Entry 6K1J (X-ray diffraction, 2.85 A resolution); this record covers chains A and I of the 10 polymer chains in the assembly.

# Chain A
Name: Histone H3.1
From: Homo sapiens
Reference sequence: P68431 (H31_HUMAN); residues 0-135 here correspond to UniProt positions 1-136 (UniProt number = residue number + 1)
Amino-acid sequence (139 residues; row label = number of the first residue in the row; numbers below 1 keep their minus sign (Gly-3 is residue -3)):
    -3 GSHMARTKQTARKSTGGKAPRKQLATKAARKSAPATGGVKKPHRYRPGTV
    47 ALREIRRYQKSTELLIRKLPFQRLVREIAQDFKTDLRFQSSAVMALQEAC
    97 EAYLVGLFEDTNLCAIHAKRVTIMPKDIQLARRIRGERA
Disordered / not traced: -3 to 37
Construct notes: expression tag (-3 to -1)
Curated features (UniProtKB/Swiss-Prot):
  - modified residue: Arg2 (Asymmetric dimethylarginine), Thr3 (Phosphothreonine), Lys4 (Allysine), Gln5 (5-glutamyl dopamine), Thr6 (Phosphothreonine), Arg8 (Citrulline), Lys9 (N6,N6,N6-trimethyllysine), Ser10 (ADP-ribosylserine), Thr11 (Phosphothreonine), Lys14 (N6-(2-hydroxyisobutyryl)lysine), Arg17 (Asymmetric dimethylarginine), Lys18 (N6-(2-hydroxyisobutyryl)lysine), Lys23 (N6-(2-hydroxyisobutyryl)lysine), Arg26 (Citrulline), Lys27 (N6,N6,N6-trimethyllysine), Ser28 (ADP-ribosylserine), Lys36 (N6,N6,N6-trimethyllysine), Lys37 (N6-methyllysine), Tyr41 (Phosphotyrosine), Lys56 (N6,N6,N6-trimethyllysine) and 8 more in UniProt
  - lipidation: Lys18 (N6-decanoyllysine)

# Chain I
Molecule: 145-nt DNA strand
From: Homo sapiens
Sequence (145 nucleotides; row label = number of the first residue in the row; numbers below 1 keep their minus sign (DA-72 is residue -72)):
   -72 ATCAATATCCACCTGCAGATACTACCAAAAGTGTATTTGGAAACTGCTCC
   -22 ATCAAAAGGCATGTTCAGCTGAATCAGCTGAACATGCCTTTTGATGGAGC
    28 AGTTTCCAAATACACTTTTGGTAGTATCTGCAGGTGGATATTGAT
Ion coordination: Mn2+ site 1: DG-34, DG-33; Mn2+ site 2 near DG47 (its only coordinating residue here); Mn2+ site 3 near DG60 (its only coordinating residue here)

# How chain A and chain I interact
Contacting residue pairs - 27 pairs, chain A then chain I:
  Arg40(A) with DT-8(I), base contact; DG70(I), sugar contact; DA71(I), phosphate contact
  Tyr41(A) with DT69(I), phosphate contact; DG70(I), phosphate contact
  Arg42(A) with DG-5(I), salt bridge to the phosphate; DG70(I), hydrogen bond to the phosphate; DA71(I), salt bridge to the phosphate
  Pro43(A) with DA-6(I), phosphate contact; DG-5(I), sugar contact
  Thr45(A) with DG70(I), hydrogen bond to the phosphate
  Arg63(A) with DG-14(I), hydrogen bond to the phosphate; DC-13(I), salt bridge to the phosphate
  Arg72(A) with DA-22(I), salt bridge to the phosphate
  Arg83(A) with DC-23(I), phosphate contact; DA-22(I), hydrogen bond to the sugar
  Phe84(A) with DA-22(I), hydrogen bond to the phosphate
  Gln85(A) with DC-23(I), phosphate contact
  Ser86(A) with DC-23(I), hydrogen bond to the phosphate
  Arg116(A) with DT-3(I), phosphate contact; DG-2(I), phosphate contact
  Val117(A) with DC-4(I), phosphate contact; DT-3(I), hydrogen bond to the phosphate
  Thr118(A) with DC-4(I), hydrogen bond to the phosphate; DT-3(I), hydrogen bond to the phosphate
  Met120(A) with DT-3(I), phosphate contact; DG-2(I), phosphate contact
Also at the interface, not in a pair above, chain A (17 interface residues in all): His39, Lys115

# Overview
17 residues of chain A face 13 of chain I across their interface; the contacts include 9 hydrogen bonds and 4
salt bridges. Polar contacts include Arg83(A)-DA-22(I), Arg42(A)-DG70(I) and Thr45(A)-DG70(I). DG-34(I) and
DG-33(I) form the Mn2+ site 1.
Chain A is Histone H3.1 and chain I is a 145-nt DNA strand, both from Homo sapiens; the structure, Human
nucleosome core particle with H2A.X variant, was determined by X-ray diffraction together with 6IPU, 6JXD,
6K1I and 6K1K from the same study.
